4MN7 - chains A and B; structure by X-ray diffraction, 2.00 A resolution.

Chain A (and B):
Protein: Putative uncharacterized protein Ta0848
From: Thermoplasma acidophilum
Notes: chain B of this document is another copy of the same molecule, construct and numbering; everything in this record applies to it too
UniProt: Q9HJW5 (Q9HJW5_THEAC); numbering as in UniProt (aligned over 1-141)
Chain sequence (149 residues; row label = number of the first residue in the row):
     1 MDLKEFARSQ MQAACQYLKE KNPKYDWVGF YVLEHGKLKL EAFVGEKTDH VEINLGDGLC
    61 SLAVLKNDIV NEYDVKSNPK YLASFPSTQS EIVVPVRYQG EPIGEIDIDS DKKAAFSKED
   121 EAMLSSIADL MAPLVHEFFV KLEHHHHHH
Disordered / not traced: 149 (chain B: 143-149)
Differences from the reference sequence: engineered mutation Ser84 (Cys in Q9HJW5); expression tag (142-149)

Interface between chain A and chain B:
Pairs across the interface - 36 pairs, chain A then chain B:
  Asp2(A) - Tyr17(B)  hydrogen bond
  Leu3(A) - Ser126(B)
  Leu3(A) - Ile127(B)  hydrophobic
  Glu5(A) - Tyr17(B)
  Phe6(A) - Ala14(B)  hydrophobic
  Phe6(A) - Tyr17(B)
  Phe6(A) - Ile127(B)  hydrophobic
  Phe6(A) - Met131(B)  hydrophobic
  Ser9(A) - Tyr17(B)
  Gln10(A) - Gln10(B)  hydrogen bond (backbone-side chain)
  Gln10(A) - Ala13(B)
  Gln10(A) - Ala14(B)
  Gln10(A) - Met131(B)
  Ala13(A) - Gln10(B)
  Ala13(A) - Ala13(B)  hydrophobic
  Ala14(A) - Phe6(B)  hydrophobic
  Ala14(A) - Gln10(B)
  Tyr17(A) - Met1(B)
  Tyr17(A) - Asp2(B)  hydrogen bond (side chain-backbone)
  Tyr17(A) - Phe6(B)  hydrophobic
  Tyr17(A) - Ser9(B)
  Leu18(A) - Met1(B)  hydrophobic
  Asn22(A) - Met1(B)  hydrogen bond
  Tyr25(A) - Met1(B)
  Met123(A) - Met1(B)  hydrophobic
  Met123(A) - Leu3(B)  hydrophobic
  Ser126(A) - Leu3(B)
  Ile127(A) - Leu3(B)  hydrophobic
  Ile127(A) - Phe6(B)  hydrophobic
  Leu130(A) - Pro133(B)
  Leu130(A) - Leu134(B)  hydrophobic
  Met131(A) - Phe6(B)  hydrophobic
  Met131(A) - Gln10(B)
  Pro133(A) - Leu130(B)
  Leu134(A) - Leu130(B)  hydrophobic
  Glu137(A) - Leu130(B)
Interface residues without a listed pair, chain B (18 interface residues in all): Glu5, Met123, Glu137

Summary:
20 residues of chain A and 18 residues of chain B are in contact, with 4 hydrogen bonds. Polar contacts
include Asp2(A)-Tyr17(B), Gln10(A)-Gln10(B) and Asn22(A)-Met1(B).
Chain A and chain B are both Putative uncharacterized protein Ta0848 (Thermoplasma acidophilum); the
structure, Structural and biochemical analysis of type II free methionine-R-sulfoxide reductase from
Thermoplasma acidophilum, was determined by X-ray diffraction (same publication as 4MMN).
